7MT3 - chains a and i of the 54 polymer chains in the assembly; structure by electron microscopy, 2.80 A resolution.

[Chain a]
Molecule: 16S rRNA
From: Mycobacterium tuberculosis H37Rv
Sequence (1537 nucleotides; numbered 1 to 1537; the number before each row is that of its first residue):
     1 UUUUGUUUGGAGAGUUUGAUCCUGGCUCAGGACGAACGCUGGCGGCGUGC
    51 UUAACACAUGCAAGUCGAACGGAAAGGUCUCUUCGGAGAUACUCGAGUGG
   101 CGAACGGGUGAGUAACACGUGGGUGAUCUGCCCUGCACUUCGGGAUAAGC
   151 CUGGGAAACUGGGUCUAAUACCGGAUAGGACCACGGGAUGCAUGUCUUGU
   201 GGUGGAAAGCGCUUUAGCGGUGUGGGAUGAGCCCGCGGCCUAUCAGCUUG
   251 UUGGUGGGGUGACGGCCUACCAAGGCGACGACGGGUAGCCGGCCUGAGAG
   301 GGUGUCCGGCCACACUGGGACUGAGAUACGGCCCAGACUCCUACGGGAGG
   351 CAGCAGUGGGGAAUAUUGCACAAUGGGCGCAAGCCUGAUGCAGCGACGCC
   401 GCGUGGGGGAUGACGGCCUUCGGGUUGUAAACCUCUUUCACCAUCGACGA
   451 AGGUCCGGGUUCUCUCGGAUUGACGGUAGGUGGAGAAGAAGCACCGGCCA
   501 ACUACGUGCCAGCAGCCXCGGUAAUACGUAGGGUGCGAGCGUUGUCCGGA
   551 AUUACUGGGCGUAAAGAGCUCGUAGGUGGUUUGUCGCGUUGUUCGUGAAA
   601 UCUCACGGCUUAACUGUGAGCGUGCGGGCGAUACGGGCAGACUAGAGUAC
   651 UGCAGGGGAGACUGGAAUUCCUGGUGUAGCGGUGGAAUGCGCAGAUAUCA
   701 GGAGGAACACCGGUGGCGAAGGCGGGUCUCUGGGCAGUAACUGACGCUGA
   751 GGAGCGAAAGCGUGGGGAGCGAACAGGAUUAGAUACCCUGGUAGUCCACG
   801 CCGUAAACGGUGGGUACUAGGUGUGGGUUUCCUUCCUUGGGAUCCGUGCC
   851 GUAGCUAACGCAUUAAGUACCCCGCCUGGGGAGUACGGCCGCAAGGCUAA
   901 AACUCAAAGGAAUUGACGGGGGCCCGCACAAGCGGCGGAGCAUGUGGAUU
   951 AAUUCGAUGXAACGCGAAGAACCUUACCUGGGUUUGACAUGCACAGGACG
  1001 CGUCUAGAGAUAGGCGUUCCCUUGUGGCCUGUGUGCAGGUGGUGCAUGGC
  1051 UGUCGUCAGCUCGUGUCGUGAGAUGUUGGGUUAAGUCCCGCAACGAGCGC
  1101 AACCCUUGUCUCAUGUUGCCAGCACGUAAUGGUGGGGACUCGUGAGAGAC
  1151 UGCCGGGGUCAACUCGGAGGAAGGUGGGGAUGACGUCAAGUCAUCAUGCC
  1201 CCUUAUGUCCAGGGCUUCACACAUGCUACAAUGGCCGGUACAAAGGGCUG
  1251 CGAUGCCGCGAGGUUAAGCGAAUCCUUAAAAGCCGGUCUCAGUUCGGAUC
  1301 GGGGUCUGCAACUCGACCCCGUGAAGUCGGAGUCGCUAGUAAUCGCAGAU
  1351 CAGCAACGCUGCGGUGAAUACGUUCCCGGGCCUUGUACACACCGCCCGUC
  1401 ACGUCAUGAAAGUCGGUAACACCCGAAGCCAGUGGCCUAACCCUCGGGAG
  1451 GGAGCUGUCGAAGGUGGGAUCGGCGAUUGGGACGAAGUCGUAACAAGGUA
  1501 GCCGUACCGGAAGGUGCGGCUGGAUCACCUCCUUUCU
Disordered / not traced: 1-7, 1527-1537
Modified positions: G7M (N7-methyl-guanosine-5'-monophosphate) at position 518, 2MG (2N-methylguanosine-5'-monophosphate) at position 959, 5MC (5-methylcytidine-5'-monophosphate) at position 960, 4OC (4n,o2'-methylcytidine-5'-monophosphate) at position 1395, UR3 (3-methyluridine-5'-monophoshate) at position 1491, MA6 (6N-dimethyladenosine-5'-monophoshate) at position 1511, MA6 (6N-dimethyladenosine-5'-monophoshate) at position 1512
Bound ions: Mg2+ site 1 near U15 (its only coordinating residue here); Mg2+ site 2 near G24 (its only coordinating residue here); Mg2+ site 3: U51, G110; Mg2+ site 4 near A56 (its only coordinating residue here); Mg2+ site 5 near G95 (its only coordinating residue here); Mg2+ site 6 near A104 (its only coordinating residue here); Mg2+ site 7 near C105 (its only coordinating residue here); Mg2+ site 8: A111, G112, G288; Mg2+ site 9 near A167 (its only coordinating residue here); Mg2+ site 10 near G205 (its only coordinating residue here); Mg2+ site 11 near A207 (its only coordinating residue here); Mg2+ site 12 near U255 (its only coordinating residue here); 56 more Mg2+ sites not listed

[Chain i]
Name: 30S ribosomal protein S9
From: Mycobacterium tuberculosis (strain ATCC 25618 / H37Rv)
UniProtKB: P9WH25 (RS9_MYCTU); residues 1-151 here = UniProt positions 1-151
Chain sequence (151 residues; numbered 1 to 151; the number before each row is that of its first residue):
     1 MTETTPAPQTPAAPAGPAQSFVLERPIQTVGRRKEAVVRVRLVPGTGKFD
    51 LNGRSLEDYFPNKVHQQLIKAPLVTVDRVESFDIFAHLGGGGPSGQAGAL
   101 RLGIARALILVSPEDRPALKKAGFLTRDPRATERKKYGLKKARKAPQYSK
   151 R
Disordered / not traced: 1-24
Swiss-Prot annotation at these positions:
  - modified residue: Thr2 (N-acetylthreonine)

[How chain a and chain i interact]
Residue-residue contacts - 106 pairs, chain a then chain i:
  2MG_959(a) - Lys150(i)  hydrogen bond to the sugar
  2MG_959(a) - Arg151(i)  sugar contact
  5MC_960(a) - Tyr148(i)  hydrogen bond to the sugar
  5MC_960(a) - Lys150(i)  sugar contact
  C963(a) - Arg151(i)  hydrogen bond to the base
  G1108(a) - Arg127(i)  hydrogen bond to the phosphate
  G1108(a) - Pro129(i)  sugar contact
  U1109(a) - Arg32(i)  salt bridge to the phosphate
  U1109(a) - Arg106(i)  phosphate contact
  U1109(a) - Arg127(i)  salt bridge to the phosphate
  C1110(a) - Val30(i)  phosphate contact
  C1110(a) - Arg32(i)  salt bridge to the phosphate
  C1110(a) - Arg106(i)  salt bridge to the phosphate
  C1119(a) - Arg39(i)  hydrogen bond to the sugar
  C1120(a) - Arg39(i)  salt bridge to the phosphate
  A1121(a) - Arg41(i)  hydrogen bond to the sugar
  A1121(a) - His87(i)  salt bridge to the phosphate
  A1138(a) - Gln28(i)  base contact
  C1139(a) - Gln28(i)  hydrogen bond to the sugar
  C1139(a) - Thr29(i)  sugar contact
  C1139(a) - Arg39(i)  hydrogen bond to the base
  U1140(a) - Val30(i)  sugar contact
  U1140(a) - Arg32(i)  phosphate contact
  U1140(a) - Val37(i)  phosphate contact
  U1140(a) - Arg39(i)  sugar contact
  C1141(a) - Arg32(i)  salt bridge to the phosphate
  C1141(a) - Val37(i)  phosphate contact
  G1169(a) - Lys120(i)  salt bridge to the phosphate
  G1170(a) - Arg116(i)  salt bridge to the phosphate
  G1170(a) - Lys120(i)  phosphate contact
  A1171(a) - Arg116(i)  salt bridge to the phosphate
  A1171(a) - Leu125(i)  sugar contact
  A1171(a) - Thr126(i)  phosphate contact
  A1171(a) - Arg127(i)  hydrogen bond to the sugar
  A1172(a) - Thr126(i)  hydrogen bond to the phosphate
  G1178(a) - Glu133(i)  sugar contact
  G1178(a) - Lys136(i)  phosphate contact
  G1179(a) - Arg134(i)  sugar contact
  G1179(a) - Lys136(i)  phosphate contact
  A1180(a) - Tyr137(i)  hydrogen bond to the phosphate
  A1223(a) - Ser149(i)  phosphate contact
  U1224(a) - Gln147(i)  phosphate contact
  U1224(a) - Ser149(i)  phosphate contact
  G1225(a) - Lys140(i)  salt bridge to the phosphate
  G1225(a) - Pro146(i)  phosphate contact
  G1225(a) - Gln147(i)  hydrogen bond to the phosphate
  C1241(a) - Tyr59(i)  sugar contact
  C1241(a) - Gly91(i)  hydrogen bond to the sugar
  C1241(a) - Gly92(i)  sugar contact
  C1241(a) - Pro93(i)  base contact
  C1241(a) - Gln96(i)  hydrogen bond to the sugar
  A1242(a) - Gly89(i)  phosphate contact
  A1242(a) - Gly90(i)  hydrogen bond to the phosphate
  A1242(a) - Gly91(i)  hydrogen bond to the sugar
  A1243(a) - Gly90(i)  phosphate contact
  A1281(a) - Pro93(i)  base contact
  C1283(a) - Pro61(i)  sugar contact
  C1334(a) - Pro146(i)  sugar contact
  C1334(a) - Gln147(i)  hydrogen bond to the sugar
  C1334(a) - Tyr148(i)  phosphate contact
  G1335(a) - Lys144(i)  sugar contact
  G1335(a) - Ala145(i)  hydrogen bond to the sugar
  G1335(a) - Pro146(i)  sugar contact
  G1335(a) - Tyr148(i)  phosphate contact
  C1336(a) - Arg143(i)  sugar contact
  U1337(a) - Arg143(i)  salt bridge to the phosphate
  A1338(a) - Arg130(i)  hydrogen bond to the base
  A1338(a) - Arg143(i)  salt bridge to the phosphate
  G1339(a) - Arg33(i)  hydrogen bond to the base
  G1339(a) - Lys34(i)  base contact
  G1339(a) - Arg130(i)  hydrogen bond to the base
  G1339(a) - Ala131(i)  sugar contact
  G1339(a) - Thr132(i)  sugar contact
  U1340(a) - Thr132(i)  phosphate contact
  U1340(a) - Glu133(i)  hydrogen bond to the phosphate
  U1340(a) - Arg143(i)  phosphate contact
  A1341(a) - Lys141(i)  phosphate contact
  A1341(a) - Ala142(i)  phosphate contact
  A1341(a) - Arg143(i)  hydrogen bond to the phosphate
  A1341(a) - Lys144(i)  hydrogen bond to the phosphate
  A1342(a) - Lys141(i)  salt bridge to the phosphate
  A1342(a) - Lys144(i)  phosphate contact
  U1343(a) - Lys141(i)  base contact
  C1359(a) - Lys140(i)  phosphate contact
  U1360(a) - Lys135(i)  salt bridge to the phosphate
  U1360(a) - Tyr137(i)  phosphate contact
  U1360(a) - Gly138(i)  hydrogen bond to the phosphate
  U1360(a) - Leu139(i)  phosphate contact
  G1361(a) - Arg134(i)  salt bridge to the phosphate
  G1361(a) - Lys135(i)  salt bridge to the phosphate
  G1361(a) - Lys136(i)  phosphate contact
  G1361(a) - Tyr137(i)  hydrogen bond to the phosphate
  C1362(a) - Arg134(i)  phosphate contact
  C1362(a) - Lys135(i)  hydrogen bond to the phosphate
  G1363(a) - Glu35(i)  sugar contact
  G1364(a) - Lys34(i)  phosphate contact
  G1364(a) - Glu35(i)  phosphate contact
  G1364(a) - Gly91(i)  sugar contact
  G1364(a) - Gly92(i)  phosphate contact
  G1364(a) - Thr132(i)  phosphate contact
  U1365(a) - Lys34(i)  salt bridge to the phosphate
  U1365(a) - Gly92(i)  phosphate contact
  U1365(a) - Pro93(i)  phosphate contact
  U1365(a) - Ser94(i)  hydrogen bond to the phosphate
  U1365(a) - Gly95(i)  hydrogen bond to the phosphate
  G1366(a) - Ser94(i)  hydrogen bond to the phosphate
Other interface residues (no listed pair), chain a (52 interface residues in all): G935, C936, U1107, G1122, G1176, A1240
Other interface residues (no listed pair), chain i (53 interface residues in all): Pro26, Arg54, Phe85

[In short]
52 residues of chain a face 53 of chain i across their interface, with 30 hydrogen bonds and 18 salt bridges.
Polar pairs include C963(a)-Arg151(i), C1139(a)-Arg39(i) and A1338(a)-Arg130(i). The Mg2+ site 3 is built by
U51(a) and G110(a).
Chain a is 16S rRNA (Mycobacterium tuberculosis H37Rv) and chain i is 30S ribosomal protein S9 (Mycobacterium
tuberculosis (strain ATCC 25618 / H37Rv)); the structure, Mtb 70S with P/E tRNA, was determined by electron
microscopy together with 7MSC, 7MSH, 7MSM, 7MSZ, 7MT2 and 7MT7 from the same study.
